Entry 8XER (electron microscopy, 3.00 A resolution); this record covers chains A and B.

== Chain A ==
Name: Integrin alpha-V
From: Homo sapiens
UniProtKB: P06756 (ITAV_HUMAN); residue numbers follow UniProt; this construct covers 1-1048
Chain sequence (1048 residues; numbered 1 to 1048; the number before each row is that of its first residue):
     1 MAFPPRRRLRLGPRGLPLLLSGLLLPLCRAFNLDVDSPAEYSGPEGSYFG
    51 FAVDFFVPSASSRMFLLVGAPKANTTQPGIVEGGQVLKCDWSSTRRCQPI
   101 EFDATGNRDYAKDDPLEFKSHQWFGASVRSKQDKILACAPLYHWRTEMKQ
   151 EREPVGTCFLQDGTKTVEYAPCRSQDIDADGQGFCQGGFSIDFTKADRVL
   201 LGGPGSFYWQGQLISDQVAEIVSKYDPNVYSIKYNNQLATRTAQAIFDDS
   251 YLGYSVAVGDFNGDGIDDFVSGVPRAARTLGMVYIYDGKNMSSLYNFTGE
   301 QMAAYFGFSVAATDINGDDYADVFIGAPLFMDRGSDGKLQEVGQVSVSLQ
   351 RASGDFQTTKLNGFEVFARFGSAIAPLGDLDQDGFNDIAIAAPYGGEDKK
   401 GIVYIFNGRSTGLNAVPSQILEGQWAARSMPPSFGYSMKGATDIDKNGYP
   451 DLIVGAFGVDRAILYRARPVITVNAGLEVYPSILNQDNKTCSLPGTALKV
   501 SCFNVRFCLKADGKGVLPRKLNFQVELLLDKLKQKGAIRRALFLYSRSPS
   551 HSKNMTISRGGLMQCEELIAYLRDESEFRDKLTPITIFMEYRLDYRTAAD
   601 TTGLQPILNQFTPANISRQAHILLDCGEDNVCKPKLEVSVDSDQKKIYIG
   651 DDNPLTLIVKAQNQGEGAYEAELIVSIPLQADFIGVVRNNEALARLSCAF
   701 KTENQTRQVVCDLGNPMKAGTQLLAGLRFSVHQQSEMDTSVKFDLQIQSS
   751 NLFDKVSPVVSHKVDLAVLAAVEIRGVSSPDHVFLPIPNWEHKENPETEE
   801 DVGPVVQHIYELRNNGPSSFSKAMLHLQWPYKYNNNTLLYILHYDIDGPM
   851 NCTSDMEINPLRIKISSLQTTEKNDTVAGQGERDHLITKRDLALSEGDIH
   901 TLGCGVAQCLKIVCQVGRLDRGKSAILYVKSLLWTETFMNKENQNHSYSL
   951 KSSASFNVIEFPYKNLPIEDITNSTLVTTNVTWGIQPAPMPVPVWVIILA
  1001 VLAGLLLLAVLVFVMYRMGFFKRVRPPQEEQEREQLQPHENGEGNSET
Unresolved in the structure: 1-32, 574, 741, 866-896, 990-1048
Disulfide bonds: Cys89-Cys97, Cys138-Cys158, Cys172-Cys185, Cys491-Cys502, Cys508-Cys565, Cys626-Cys632, Cys698-Cys711, Cys852-Cys914, Cys904-Cys909
Ligand contacts: A1LU4 (2-[(2R,5R,8S,11S)-11-(3-carbamimidamidopropyl)-7-methyl-3,6,9,12,15-pentakis(oxidanylidene)-5-(phenylmethyl)-8-propan-2-yl-1,4,7,10,13-pentazacyclopentadec-2-yl]ethanoic acid): Asp180, Phe207, Tyr208, Gln210, Thr242, Ala243, Gln244, Ala245, Asp248

== Chain B ==
Name: Integrin beta-3
From: Homo sapiens
UniProtKB: P05106 (ITB3_HUMAN); numbering as in UniProt (aligned over 1-788)
Chain sequence (788 residues; each row starts with the number of its first residue):
     1 MRARPRPRPLWATVLALGALAGVGVGGPNICTTRGVSSCQQCLAVSPMCA
    51 WCSDEALPLGSPRCDLKENLLKDNCAPESIEFPVSEARVLEDRPLSDKGS
   101 GDSSQVTQVSPQRIALRLRPDDSKNFSIQVRQVEDYPVDIYYLMDLSYSM
   151 KDDLWSIQNLGTKLATQMRKLTSNLRIGFGAFVDKPVSPYMYISPPEALE
   201 NPCYDMKTTCLPMFGYKHVLTLTDQVTRFNEEVKKQSVSRNRDAPEGGFD
   251 AIMQATVCDEKIGWRNDASHLLVFTTDAKTHIALDGRLAGIVQPNDGQCH
   301 VGSDNHYSASTTMDYPSLGLMTEKLSQKNINLIFAVTENVVNLYQNYSEL
   351 IPGTTVGVLSMDSSNVLQLIVDAYGKIRSKVELEVRDLPEELSLSFNATC
   401 LNNEVIPGLKSCMGLKIGDTVSFSIEAKVRGCPQEKEKSFTIKPVGFKDS
   451 LIVQVTFDCDCACQAQAEPNSHRCNNGNGTFECGVCRCGPGWLGSQCECS
   501 EEDYRPSQQDECSPREGQPVCSQRGECLCGQCVCHSSDFGKITGKYCECD
   551 DFSCVRYKGEMCSGHGQCSCGDCLCDSDWTGYYCNCTTRTDTCMSSNGLL
   601 CSGRGKCECGSCVCIQPGSYGDTCEKCPTCPDACTFKKECVECKKFDRGA
   651 LHDENTCNRYCRDEIESVKELKDTGKDAVNCTYKNEDDCVVRFQYYEDSS
   701 GKSILYVVEEPECPKGPDILVVLLSVMGAILLIGLAALLIWKLLITIHDR
   751 KEFAKFEEERARAKWDTANNPLYKEATSTFTNITYRGT
Unresolved in the structure: 1-26, 508-788
Curated features (UniProtKB/Swiss-Prot):
  - region: Cys203 to Cys210 (Involved in CX3CL1-, NRG1-, FGF1- and IGF1-binding), Gln293 to Met313 (CX3CL1-binding)
  - motif: Thr777 to Ile783 (LIR)
  - binding site (Mg(2+)): Ser147, Ser149, Glu246
  - binding site (Ca(2+)): Ser149, Asp152, Asp153, Asp184, Asn241, Asp243, Pro245, Glu246, Asp277, Met361
  - modified residue: Thr767 (Phosphothreonine), Tyr773 (Phosphotyrosine), Thr779 (Phosphothreonine), Tyr785 (Phosphotyrosine)
  - glycosylation (N-linked (GlcNAc...) asparagine): Asn125, Asn346, Asn397, Asn478, Asn585, Asn680
  - natural variant: Leu59 (L59P: In alloantigen HPA-1B), Cys64 (C64Y: In GT2; uncertain significance), Arg119 (R119W: In GT2; uncertain significance), Tyr141 (Y141C: In GT2), Leu143 (L143W: In GT2), Met144 (M144R: In GT2), Asp145 (D145N: In GT2; D145Y: In GT2), Met150 (M150V: In GT2), Thr166 (T166I: Probable risk factor for neonatal thrombocytopenia), Arg169 (R169Q: In alloantigen HPA-4B), Ser188 (S188L: In GT2), Leu222 (L222P: In GT2), 22 further natural variant entries in UniProt
  - mutagenesis: Glu502 to Gln508 (Increases ligand-binding activity), Arg659 (R659A: Slight increase in ligand-binding activity; when associated with 698-D--K-702 del), Asp698 to Lys702 (Slight increase in ligand-binding activity; when associated with A-659), Tyr773 (Y773A: No effect on cell surface location but impairs interaction with TNS3 and PEAK1), Tyr785 (Y785A: No effect on cell surface location but impairs interaction with TNS3 and PEAK1)
Disulfide bonds: Cys31-Cys49, Cys39-Cys461, Cys42-Cys64, Cys52-Cys75, Cys203-Cys210, Cys258-Cys299, Cys400-Cys412, Cys432-Cys459, Cys474-Cys486, Cys488-Cys497
Ligand contacts: A1LU4 (2-[(2R,5R,8S,11S)-11-(3-carbamimidamidopropyl)-7-methyl-3,6,9,12,15-pentakis(oxidanylidene)-5-(phenylmethyl)-8-propan-2-yl-1,4,7,10,13-pentazacyclopentadec-2-yl]ethanoic acid): Ser147, Tyr148, Ser149, Arg240, Asn241, Arg242, Asp243, Ala244, Glu246

== Chain A / chain B interface ==
Residue-residue contacts (62):
  Tyr48(A) with Val292(B), hydrophobic
  Trp123(A) with Gly290(B)
  Leu141(A) with Leu288(B)
  His143(A) with Ser188(B)
  Glu151(A) with Ser194(B), hydrogen bond; Arg242(B), salt bridge
  Arg152(A) with Ser194(B), hydrogen bond (backbone-side chain)
  Phe184(A) with Pro189(B), hydrophobic; Arg242(B)
  Gln186(A) with Pro189(B); Leu288(B), hydrogen bond (side chain-backbone)
  Phe189(A) with Arg287(B)
  Trp209(A) with Pro189(B), hydrophobic; Leu288(B)
  Asp248(A) with Lys279(B)
  Asp249(A) with Pro245(B); Lys279(B)
  Tyr251(A) with His281(B); Asp285(B); Leu288(B)
  Tyr254(A) with Leu284(B), hydrogen bond (side chain-backbone); Arg287(B); Leu288(B), hydrophobic
  Arg275(A) with Pro245(B); Lys279(B); Thr280(B), hydrogen bond (side chain-backbone); Ile282(B); Asp285(B), salt bridge
  Arg278(A) with Asn342(B); Leu343(B); Asn346(B)
  Thr279(A) with Ile282(B); Tyr347(B), hydrogen bond
  Gln301(A) with Leu350(B)
  Met302(A) with Leu343(B), hydrophobic; Asn346(B); Leu350(B)
  Ala303(A) with Ile282(B), hydrophobic; Leu318(B), hydrophobic; Tyr347(B), hydrophobic
  Tyr305(A) with Ile282(B), hydrophobic; Ala283(B); Leu284(B), hydrogen bond (side chain-backbone); Asp285(B), hydrogen bond
  Phe308(A) with Leu284(B), hydrophobic; Arg287(B)
  Leu329(A) with Ala283(B), hydrophobic; Leu284(B), hydrophobic
  Met331(A) with Gly319(B); Leu350(B)
  Glu341(A) with Ser317(B), hydrogen bond; Gly319(B)
  Phe367(A) with Gly319(B); Leu320(B); Glu323(B)
  Arg369(A) with Leu284(B); Pro294(B)
  Tyr394(A) with Val292(B); Pro294(B)
  Met430(A) with Val292(B), hydrophobic
  Tyr436(A) with Arg287(B), hydrogen bond
  Phe457(A) with Val292(B), hydrophobic
Other interface residues (no listed pair), chain A (38 interface residues in all): Phe51, Pro154, Pro204, Pro328, Leu339, Ser429, Pro431
Other interface residues (no listed pair), chain B (33 interface residues in all): Ile193, Asp243, Ala244, Ala289, Gln293, Glu349

== Summary ==
38 residues of chain A face 33 of chain B across their interface; the contacts include 10 hydrogen bonds and 2
salt bridges. Polar pairs include Glu151(A)-Arg242(B), Arg275(A)-Asp285(B) and Glu151(A)-Ser194(B). Compound
A1LU4 is bound between chain A and chain B.
Chain A is Integrin alpha-V and chain B is Integrin beta-3, both from Homo sapiens; the structure, Cryo-EM
structure of integrin ITGAV, ITGB3 and Cilengitide TFA complex, conformation 1, was determined by electron
microscopy.
